Entry 5XF3 (X-ray diffraction, 2.60 A resolution); this record covers chains B and J of the 10 polymer chains in the assembly.

== Chain B ==
Name: Histone H4
From: Homo sapiens
UniProt: P62805 (H4_HUMAN); residues 0-102 here correspond to UniProt positions 1-103 (UniProt number = residue number + 1)
Amino-acid sequence (103 residues; numbered 0 to 102; the number before each row is that of its first residue; numbering starts at 0):
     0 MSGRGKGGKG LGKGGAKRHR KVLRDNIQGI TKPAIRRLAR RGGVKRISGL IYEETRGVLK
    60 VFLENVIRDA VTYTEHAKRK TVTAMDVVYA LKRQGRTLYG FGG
Disordered / not traced: 0-20
Curated features (UniProtKB/Swiss-Prot):
  - DNA-binding region: Lys16 to Lys20
  - modified residue: Ser1 (N-acetylserine), Arg3 (Asymmetric dimethylarginine), Lys5 (N6-(2-hydroxyisobutyryl)lysine), Lys8 (N6-(2-hydroxyisobutyryl)lysine), Lys12 (N6-(2-hydroxyisobutyryl)lysine), Lys16 (N6-(2-hydroxyisobutyryl)lysine), Lys20 (N6,N6,N6-trimethyllysine), Lys31 (N6-(2-hydroxyisobutyryl)lysine), Lys44 (N6-(2-hydroxyisobutyryl)lysine), Ser47 (Phosphoserine), Tyr51 (Phosphotyrosine), Lys59 (N6-(2-hydroxyisobutyryl)lysine), Lys77 (N6-(2-hydroxyisobutyryl)lysine), Lys79 (N6-(2-hydroxyisobutyryl)lysine), Thr80 (Phosphothreonine), Tyr88 (Phosphotyrosine), Lys91 (N6-(2-hydroxyisobutyryl)lysine)
  - cross-link (Glycyl lysine isopeptide (Lys-Gly)): Lys12 (interchain with G-Cter in SUMO2), Lys20 (interchain with G-Cter in SUMO2), Lys31 (interchain with G-Cter in SUMO2), Lys59 (interchain with G-Cter in SUMO2), Lys79 (interchain with G-Cter in SUMO2), Lys91 (interchain with G-Cter in SUMO2)

== Chain J ==
Molecule: 145-nt DNA strand
Sequence (145 nucleotides; row label = number of the first residue in the row; numbers below 1 keep their minus sign (DA-72 is residue -72)):
   -72 ATCAATATCC ACCTGCAGAT ACTACCAAAA GTGTATTTGG AAACTGCTCC ATCAAAAGGC
   -12 ATGTTCAGCT GATTCAGCTG AACATGCCTT TTGATGGAGC AGTTTCCAAA TACACTTTTG
    48 GTAGTATCTG CAGGTGGATA TTGAT

== Chain B / chain J interface ==
Residue-residue contacts (12; chain B residue first):
  Arg23(B) - DT17(J)  salt bridge to the phosphate
  Arg35(B) - DA8(J)  salt bridge to the phosphate
  Arg45(B) - DG7(J)  hydrogen bond to the sugar
  Arg45(B) - DA8(J)  phosphate contact
  Ile46(B) - DG7(J)  sugar contact
  Ile46(B) - DA8(J)  hydrogen bond to the phosphate
  Ser47(B) - DG7(J)  sugar contact
  Gly48(B) - DG7(J)  hydrogen bond to the phosphate
  Arg78(B) - DC27(J)  phosphate contact
  Lys79(B) - DG26(J)  salt bridge to the phosphate
  Lys79(B) - DC27(J)  hydrogen bond to the phosphate
  Thr80(B) - DC27(J)  hydrogen bond to the phosphate
Interface residues without a listed pair, chain B (13 interface residues in all): Val21, Arg39, Lys44, Lys77
Interface residues without a listed pair, chain J (9 interface residues in all): DT6, DA9, DT16, DA28

== Overview ==
13 residues of chain B face 9 of chain J across their interface; the contacts include 5 hydrogen bonds and 3
salt bridges. Among the polar pairs are Arg45(B)-DG7(J), Ile46(B)-DA8(J) and Gly48(B)-DG7(J). Curated
annotation (UniProt) lists a DNA-binding region on chain B.
Chain B is Histone H4 (Homo sapiens) and chain J is a 145-nt DNA strand; the structure, Nucleosome core
particle with an adduct of a binuclear RAPTA (Ru-arene-phosphaadamantane) compound having a
1,2-diphenylethylenediamine linker ..., was determined by X-ray diffraction, deposited together with 5XF4,
5XF5 and 5XF6.
